9FVJ - chains a and b of the 12 polymer chains in the assembly; structure by electron microscopy, 3.20 A resolution.

Chain a (and b):
Molecule: Tubulin alpha chain
Organism: Xenopus borealis
Notes: chain b of this document is another copy of the same molecule, construct and numbering; everything in this record applies to it too
Chain sequence (449 residues; numbered 1 to 449; the number before each row is that of its first residue):
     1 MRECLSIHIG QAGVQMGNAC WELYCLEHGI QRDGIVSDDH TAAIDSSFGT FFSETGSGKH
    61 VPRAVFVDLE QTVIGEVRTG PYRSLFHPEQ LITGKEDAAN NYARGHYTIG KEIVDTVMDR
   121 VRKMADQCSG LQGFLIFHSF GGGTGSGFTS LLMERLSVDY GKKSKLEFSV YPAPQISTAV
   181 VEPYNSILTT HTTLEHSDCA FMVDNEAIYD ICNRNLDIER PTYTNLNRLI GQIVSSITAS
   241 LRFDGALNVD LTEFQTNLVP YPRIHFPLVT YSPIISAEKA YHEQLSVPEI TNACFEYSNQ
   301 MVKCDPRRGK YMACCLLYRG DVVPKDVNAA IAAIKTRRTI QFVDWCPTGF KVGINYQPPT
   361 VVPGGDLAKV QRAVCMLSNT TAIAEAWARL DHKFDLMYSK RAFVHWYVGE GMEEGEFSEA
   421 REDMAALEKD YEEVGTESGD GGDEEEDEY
Disordered / not traced: 38-44, 439-449
Metal / ion sites: Mg2+: Glu70, Asp97 (together with GTP)
Ligand contacts: GTP (guanosine-5'-triphosphate): Gly10, Gln11, Ala12, Gln15, Met16, Glu70, Asp97, Ala98, Ala99, Asn100, Ser139, Gly141, Gly142, Gly143, Thr144, Gly145, Val170, Thr178, Glu182, Asn205, Tyr223, Leu226, Asn227, Ile230

Interface between chain a and chain b:
Contacting residue pairs - 14 pairs, chain a then chain b:
  Glu54(a) - Gln284(b)  hydrogen bond (backbone-side chain)
  Thr55(a) - Tyr281(b)
  Thr55(a) - His282(b)
  Thr55(a) - Glu283(b)
  Thr55(a) - Gln284(b)
  Lys59(a) - Tyr281(b)
  Lys59(a) - His282(b)
  Ser84(a) - His282(b)  hydrogen bond (backbone-side chain)
  Phe86(a) - His282(b)
  His87(a) - His282(b)
  Pro88(a) - His282(b)
  Glu89(a) - Lys279(b)  salt bridge
  Lys123(a) - Glu296(b)  salt bridge
  Gln127(a) - Glu289(b)
Other interface residues (no listed pair), chain a (15 interface residues in all): Ser53, Gly56, Val61, Leu85, Asp126
Other interface residues (no listed pair), chain b (8 interface residues in all): Arg337

In short:
15 residues of chain a and 8 residues of chain b are in contact; the contacts include 2 hydrogen bonds and 2
salt bridges. Polar pairs include Glu89(a)-Lys279(b), Lys123(a)-Glu296(b) and Glu54(a)-Gln284(b). Ligands of
chain a: GTP. Glu70(a) and Asp97(a) coordinate Mg2+.
Chain a and chain b are both Tubulin alpha chain (Xenopus borealis); the structure, Xenopus borealis
undecorated microtubule - 15 protofilament, 3-start helix, was determined by electron microscopy, deposited
together with 9G0O, 9G0P, 9G0Q, 9G0R, 9G0S and 9G0T.
